1JEY - chains A and B of the 4 polymer chains in the assembly; structure by X-ray diffraction, 2.50 A resolution.

Chain A:
Molecule: Ku70
From: Homo sapiens
UniProt: P12956 (KU70_HUMAN); residues 1-609 here correspond to UniProt positions 0-608 (UniProt number = residue number - 1)
Amino-acid sequence (609 residues; numbered 1 to 609; the number before each row is that of its first residue):
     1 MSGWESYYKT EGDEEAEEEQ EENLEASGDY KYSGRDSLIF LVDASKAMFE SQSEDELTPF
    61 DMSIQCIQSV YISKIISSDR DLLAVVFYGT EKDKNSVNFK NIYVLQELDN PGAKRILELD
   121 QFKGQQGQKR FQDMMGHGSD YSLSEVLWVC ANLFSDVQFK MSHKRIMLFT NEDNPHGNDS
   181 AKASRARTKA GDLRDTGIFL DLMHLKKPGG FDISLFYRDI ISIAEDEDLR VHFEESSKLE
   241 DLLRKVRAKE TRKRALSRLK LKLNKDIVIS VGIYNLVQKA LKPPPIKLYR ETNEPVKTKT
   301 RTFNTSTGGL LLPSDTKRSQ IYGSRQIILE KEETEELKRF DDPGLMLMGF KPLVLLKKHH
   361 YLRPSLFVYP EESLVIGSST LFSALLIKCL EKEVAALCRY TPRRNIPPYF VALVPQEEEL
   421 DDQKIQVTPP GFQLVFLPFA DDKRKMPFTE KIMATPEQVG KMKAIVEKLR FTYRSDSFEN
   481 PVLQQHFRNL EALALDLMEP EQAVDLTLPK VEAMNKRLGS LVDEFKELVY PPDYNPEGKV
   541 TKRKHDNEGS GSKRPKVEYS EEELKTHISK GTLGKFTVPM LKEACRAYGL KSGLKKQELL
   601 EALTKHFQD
Disordered / not traced: 1-33, 223-230, 535-609

Chain B:
Molecule: Ku80
From: Homo sapiens
UniProt: P13010 (KU86_HUMAN); residues 1-565 here correspond to UniProt positions 0-564 (UniProt number = residue number - 1)
Amino-acid sequence (565 residues; numbered 1 to 565; the number before each row is that of its first residue):
     1 MVRSGNKAAV VLCMDVGFTM SNSIPGIESP FEQAKKVITM FVQRQVFAEN KDEIALVLFG
    61 TDGTDNPLSG GDQYQNITVH RHLMLPDFDL LEDIESKIQP GSQQADFLDA LIVSMDVIQH
   121 ETIGKKFEKR HIEIFTDLSS RFSKSQLDII IHSLKKCDIS LQFFLPFSLG KEDGSGDRGD
   181 GPFRLGGHGP SFPLKGITEQ QKEGLEIVKM VMISLEGEDG LDEIYSFSES LRKLCVFKKI
   241 ERHSIHWPCR LTIGSNLSIR IAAYKSILQE RVKKTWTVVD AKTLKKEDIQ KETVYCLNDD
   301 DETEVLKEDI IQGFRYGSDI VPFSKVDEEQ MKYKSEGKCF SVLGFCKSSQ VQRRFFMGNQ
   361 VLKVFAARDD EAAAVALSSL IHALDDLDMV AIVRYAYDKR ANPQVGVAFP HIKHNYECLV
   421 YVQLPFMEDL RQYMFSSLKN SKKYAPTEAQ LNAVDALIDS MSLAKKDEKT DTLEDLFPTT
   481 KIPNPRFQRL FQCLLHRALH PREPLPPIQQ HIWNMLNPPA EVTTKSQIPL SKIKTLFPLI
   541 EAKKKDQVTA QEIFQDNHED GPTAK
Disordered / not traced: 1-5, 171-180, 546-565

How chain A and chain B interact:
Contacting residue pairs (377):
  I75(A) with Y316(B), hydrophobic
  N110(A) with S318(B)
  P111(A) with G317(B); S318(B), hydrogen bond (backbone-backbone)
  G112(A) with Y316(B); D319(B)
  A113(A) with Y316(B), hydrophobic; D319(B), hydrogen bond (backbone-side chain)
  I116(A) with Y316(B)
  F233(A) with M434(B), hydrophobic
  R244(A) with Q432(B)
  R247(A) with M427(B), hydrogen bond; Q432(B)
  A248(A) with Q432(B); M434(B)
  K249(A) with M434(B)
  T251(A) with Y433(B)
  R252(A) with Y433(B)
  K253(A) with M434(B); F435(B)
  L263(A) with L530(B), hydrophobic
  N264(A) with L530(B)
  I267(A) with L530(B); K534(B); L539(B), hydrophobic
  V268(A) with L539(B)
  N275(A) with R431(B), hydrogen bond
  L276(A) with R354(B); D429(B); L430(B); R431(B), hydrogen bond (backbone-backbone)
  V277(A) with F355(B), hydrophobic; M357(B), hydrophobic; D429(B)
  Q278(A) with D429(B), hydrogen bond (backbone-backbone); R431(B)
  K279(A) with D429(B)
  A280(A) with E428(B); D429(B), hydrogen bond (backbone-side chain)
  K282(A) with E328(B), salt bridge
  P283(A) with F314(B)
  P284(A) with F314(B)
  P285(A) with Q312(B); G313(B); F314(B), hydrophobic
  I286(A) with I311(B); Q312(B); G313(B), hydrogen bond (backbone-backbone); R315(B)
  K287(A) with Y295(B), hydrogen bond; I310(B); I311(B)
  L288(A) with D309(B); I310(B); I311(B), hydrogen bond (backbone-backbone); G313(B); I320(B), hydrophobic
  Y289(A) with V305(B), hydrophobic; D309(B)
  R290(A) with D309(B), hydrogen bond (backbone-backbone)
  E291(A) with D309(B)
  N293(A) with I311(B); I320(B)
  E294(A) with L297(B); D299(B)
  P295(A) with N298(B); I320(B), hydrophobic
  V296(A) with Y295(B), hydrophobic; C296(B)
  K297(A) with V294(B); Y295(B); C296(B), hydrogen bond (backbone-backbone); N298(B)
  T298(A) with T293(B); V294(B); Y295(B)
  K299(A) with E292(B); T293(B); V294(B), hydrogen bond (backbone-backbone); E302(B), salt bridge
  T300(A) with T293(B)
  R301(A) with K291(B); E292(B), hydrogen bond (backbone-backbone)
  T302(A) with I289(B); Q290(B); K291(B)
  F303(A) with Q290(B), hydrogen bond (backbone-backbone); E292(B)
  N304(A) with D280(B); D288(B)
  T305(A) with E287(B), hydrogen bond (side chain-backbone); D288(B), hydrogen bond (backbone-backbone); I289(B); Q290(B)
  L311(A) with I289(B), hydrophobic
  D315(A) with A281(B), hydrogen bond (backbone-backbone)
  T316(A) with V278(B); V279(B), hydrogen bond (side chain-backbone)
  K317(A) with T277(B); V278(B); V279(B), hydrogen bond (backbone-backbone); A281(B)
  R318(A) with W276(B); T277(B); V278(B)
  S319(A) with W276(B); T277(B), hydrogen bond (backbone-backbone); V279(B)
  Q320(A) with K274(B); T275(B); W276(B); L494(B)
  I321(A) with E49(B); K274(B), hydrogen bond (backbone-side chain)
  Y322(A) with F47(B); E49(B); F88(B), hydrophobic; K274(B); L494(B)
  R325(A) with F88(B); A498(B), hydrogen bond (side chain-backbone)
  Q326(A) with L284(B), hydrogen bond (side chain-backbone)
  I327(A) with L494(B); R497(B)
  I328(A) with L284(B), hydrophobic; R497(B), hydrogen bond (backbone-side chain)
  L329(A) with W276(B), hydrophobic; R497(B)
  E333(A) with R497(B), salt bridge; L505(B)
  T334(A) with W276(B)
  L337(A) with R489(B); L490(B), hydrophobic; C493(B), hydrophobic
  K338(A) with R486(B)
  R339(A) with I508(B)
  F340(A) with P485(B); R489(B); I508(B), hydrophobic; W513(B)
  D341(A) with W513(B)
  L347(A) with M461(B), hydrophobic
  M348(A) with F477(B), hydrophobic; L516(B); N517(B); P518(B)
  G349(A) with M461(B); L463(B)
  F350(A) with I458(B), hydrophobic; M461(B), hydrogen bond (backbone-backbone); S462(B); L463(B), hydrogen bond (backbone-backbone)
  K351(A) with D475(B), salt bridge; F477(B), hydrogen bond (side chain-backbone)
  P352(A) with A464(B), hydrophobic; L473(B), hydrophobic
  V354(A) with L473(B), hydrophobic
  L355(A) with D475(B)
  K357(A) with R353(B), hydrogen bond (backbone-side chain)
  K358(A) with F356(B); F409(B)
  H359(A) with I267(B); H411(B)
  H360(A) with T480(B)
  Y361(A) with I267(B); R353(B); F356(B), hydrogen bond (side chain-backbone); M357(B), hydrogen bond (side chain-backbone); G358(B), hydrogen bond (side chain-backbone); Q360(B); V361(B); V422(B), hydrophobic
  L362(A) with I267(B), hydrophobic; Q269(B); N359(B)
  R363(A) with G358(B); N359(B)
  P364(A) with F356(B); M357(B), hydrophobic; G358(B)
  F367(A) with F435(B), hydrophobic
  Y369(A) with F435(B), hydrophobic; S436(B), hydrogen bond (side chain-backbone); L438(B)
  E372(A) with Y444(B)
  S373(A) with A542(B)
  L374(A) with E541(B); A542(B), hydrogen bond (backbone-backbone)
  V375(A) with I540(B)
  I376(A) with P538(B); L539(B); I540(B), hydrogen bond (backbone-backbone)
  G377(A) with P538(B); L539(B)
  S378(A) with L539(B)
  S379(A) with Y444(B)
  T380(A) with Y444(B); Q450(B); F537(B)
  L381(A) with F537(B), hydrophobic
  F382(A) with L438(B), hydrophobic
  S383(A) with L438(B); Y444(B)
  A384(A) with P446(B), hydrophobic; L451(B), hydrophobic; V454(B), hydrophobic
  L385(A) with V454(B), hydrophobic
  I387(A) with P446(B), hydrophobic
  K388(A) with L451(B); V454(B); D455(B), salt bridge; I458(B)
  C389(A) with I458(B)
  K392(A) with D455(B), salt bridge; I458(B); D459(B), salt bridge
  L397(A) with L463(B), hydrophobic; F477(B), hydrophobic; T479(B)
  R399(A) with W513(B); L516(B), hydrogen bond (side chain-backbone); N517(B), hydrogen bond
  P407(A) with R486(B)
  Y409(A) with Q269(B); N484(B)
  F410(A) with F477(B), hydrophobic; T479(B); L516(B)
  Q416(A) with R354(B)
  E418(A) with S437(B), hydrogen bond
  I425(A) with Q432(B)
  Q426(A) with Q432(B); M434(B); F435(B), hydrogen bond (side chain-backbone)
  V427(A) with R354(B), hydrogen bond (backbone-side chain)
  T428(A) with R354(B)
  P429(A) with F435(B), hydrophobic
  P430(A) with S436(B)
  Q433(A) with R353(B); R354(B)
  V435(A) with R353(B)
  L437(A) with T479(B)
  P438(A) with T480(B)
  F439(A) with T480(B); I482(B); P483(B); N484(B); P485(B)
  A440(A) with L234(B); T480(B), hydrogen bond (backbone-backbone); K481(B); I482(B), hydrogen bond (backbone-backbone)
  D441(A) with L234(B); E270(B); P483(B); N484(B), hydrogen bond (side chain-backbone); F487(B)
  D442(A) with S266(B); I267(B); L268(B), hydrogen bond (backbone-backbone); Q269(B); E270(B), hydrogen bond (side chain-backbone)
  K443(A) with S266(B); T480(B), hydrogen bond
  R444(A) with K265(B); S266(B), hydrogen bond (backbone-backbone); L268(B)
  M446(A) with Y264(B), hydrophobic; K265(B); S266(B); K363(B); F365(B), hydrophobic
  F448(A) with N415(B); Y416(B), hydrophobic
  T449(A) with N415(B)
  K451(A) with I412(B); K413(B), hydrogen bond (side chain-backbone); H414(B); N415(B); E417(B), salt bridge
  I452(A) with E371(B); V375(B), hydrophobic; S378(B); E417(B)
  M453(A) with S378(B); H382(B); E417(B)
  A454(A) with V375(B); S378(B), hydrogen bond (backbone-side chain); S379(B)
  Q458(A) with V375(B); S379(B)
  V459(A) with H382(B)
  M462(A) with S379(B); L380(B), hydrophobic; A383(B), hydrophobic
  K463(A) with A383(B); D386(B), salt bridge
  V466(A) with F345(B); L387(B), hydrophobic; M389(B), hydrophobic
  L469(A) with I253(B), hydrophobic; G344(B); F345(B), hydrogen bond (backbone-backbone)
  R470(A) with F345(B); K347(B); M389(B)
  F471(A) with G344(B); F345(B), hydrogen bond (backbone-backbone); C346(B); Q350(B); I392(B), hydrophobic
  T472(A) with Q350(B)
  Y473(A) with C346(B), hydrophobic; Q350(B), hydrogen bond (backbone-side chain); V351(B), hydrophobic; L424(B)
  S475(A) with F355(B); P425(B); L430(B)
  D476(A) with L430(B)
  F478(A) with L343(B), hydrophobic; V405(B), hydrophobic; F426(B); M427(B), hydrogen bond (backbone-backbone); E428(B)
  E479(A) with F426(B); E428(B)
  N480(A) with F426(B); E428(B), hydrogen bond (backbone-side chain)
  P481(A) with Y333(B), hydrophobic
  V482(A) with Y333(B), hydrophobic; N402(B)
  Q484(A) with E428(B), hydrogen bond
  Q485(A) with M331(B); Y333(B)
  H486(A) with F314(B)
  F487(A) with Y316(B), hydrophobic
  N489(A) with M331(B), hydrogen bond (side chain-backbone)
  L490(A) with F314(B), hydrophobic; R315(B); Y316(B), hydrophobic; F323(B), hydrophobic
  E491(A) with Y316(B), hydrogen bond
  L493(A) with V321(B), hydrophobic; F323(B), hydrophobic
  A494(A) with V321(B), hydrophobic
  D505(A) with Y333(B), hydrogen bond; R394(B), salt bridge
  T507(A) with L343(B); R394(B), hydrogen bond; V405(B)
  L508(A) with E336(B); L343(B); R394(B)
  P509(A) with S341(B); V342(B); L343(B), hydrophobic
  V511(A) with S255(B)
  M514(A) with V342(B); L343(B)
  N515(A) with G254(B); S255(B), hydrogen bond; N256(B)
  V522(A) with N256(B); L257(B), hydrophobic
  F525(A) with A376(B); S379(B)
  K526(A) with N256(B), hydrogen bond (side chain-backbone)
  V529(A) with A372(B); A376(B), hydrophobic
  Y530(A) with S258(B), hydrogen bond (side chain-backbone); I259(B); A372(B); A376(B)
  Y534(A) with D370(B), hydrogen bond; A372(B), hydrophobic
Also at the interface, not in a pair above, chain A (192 interface residues in all): I76, K114, R254, D266, I269, Y274, G323, E336, L386, V394, P408, K445, P447, I465, E467, L483, P500, L518, P531
Also at the interface, not in a pair above, chain B (184 interface residues in all): R44, V46, H243, S244, R260, P322, K332, A373, A374, L384, P403, V420, N440, L457, P478, L499, I512, V522, I533

Overview:
192 residues of chain A face 184 of chain B across their interface, with 63 hydrogen bonds and 10 salt
bridges. Among the polar pairs are K282(A)-E328(B), K299(A)-E302(B) and E333(A)-R497(B).
Here chain A is Ku70 and chain B is Ku80, both from Homo sapiens. Entry 1JEY (Crystal Structure of the Ku
heterodimer bound to DNA) was determined by X-ray diffraction together with 1JEQ from the same study.
